PDB entry 8YL6 | electron microscopy, 3.10 A resolution | chains A and B of the 3 polymer chains in the assembly

Chain A:
Molecule: Protein EDS1
Organism: Arabidopsis thaliana
UniProtKB: Q9SU72 (EDS1C_ARATH); residues 1-623 here = UniProt positions 1-623
Chain sequence (623 residues; each row starts with the number of its first residue):
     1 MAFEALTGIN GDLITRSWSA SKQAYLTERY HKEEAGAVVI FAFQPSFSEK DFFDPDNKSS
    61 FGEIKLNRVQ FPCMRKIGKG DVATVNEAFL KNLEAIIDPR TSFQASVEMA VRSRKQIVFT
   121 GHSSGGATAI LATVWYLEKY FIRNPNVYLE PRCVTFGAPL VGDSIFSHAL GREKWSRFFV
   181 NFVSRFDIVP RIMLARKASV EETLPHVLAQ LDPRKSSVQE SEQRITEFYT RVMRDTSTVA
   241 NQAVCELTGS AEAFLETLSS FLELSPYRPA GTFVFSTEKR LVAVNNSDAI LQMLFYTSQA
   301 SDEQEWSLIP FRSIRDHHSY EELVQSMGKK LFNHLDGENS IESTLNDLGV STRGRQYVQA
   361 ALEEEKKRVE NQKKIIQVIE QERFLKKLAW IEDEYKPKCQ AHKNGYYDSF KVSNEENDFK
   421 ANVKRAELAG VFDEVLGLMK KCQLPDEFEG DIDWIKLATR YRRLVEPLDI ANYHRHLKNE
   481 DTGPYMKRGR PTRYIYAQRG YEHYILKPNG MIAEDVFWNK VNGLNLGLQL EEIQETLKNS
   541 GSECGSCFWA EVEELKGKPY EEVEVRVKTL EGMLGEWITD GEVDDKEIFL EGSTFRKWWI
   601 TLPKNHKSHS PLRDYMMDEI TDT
Unresolved in the structure: 1-3, 215-222, 509-543, 616-623
UniProt features mapped onto this chain:
  - active site: Ser-123 (Nucleophile), Asp-187 (Charge relay system), His-317 (Charge relay system)
  - modified residue: Ala-2 (N-acetylalanine)
  - mutagenesis: Leu-262 (L262P: Loss of interaction with PAD4, but no effect on dimerization or interaction with SAG101), Glu-466 (E466K: In eds1-1; loss of interaction with PAD4 and SAG101, but no effect on dimerization)

Chain B:
Molecule: Senescence-associated carboxylesterase 101
Organism: Arabidopsis thaliana
Notes: EC 3.1.1.1
UniProtKB: Q4F883 (SG101_ARATH); residues 1-537 here = UniProt positions 1-537
Chain sequence (537 residues; each row starts with the number of its first residue):
     1 MESSSSLKGS ALGKLVVTSG LLHSSWSKIL EIHNPPYSNH DPGLQVSKKK KDSGLEFQIH
    61 REEKFTLVVF SAPPICRSSS SDSTLLHVKD KENPFPFLCS ENNPSFSLHT PAFNLFTSAS
   121 TSLTYLKSEL LQTLKSEKPV IITGAALGGS VASLYTLWLL ETIEPTLKRP LCITFGSPLI
   181 GDASLQQILE NSVRNSCFLH VVSAQTRIKM DFFKPFGTFL ICFDSGCVCI EDHVAVTELL
   241 NGVHDSGLVD YSQVLNRLDQ SMLSLADSRL IPEDVIKGIE KRAEMKNLRF DMMFKKLNDM
   301 KISMAYIEWY KKKCKEVKIG YYDRFKTQLA FPSKEFDINI KNHHKSELNR FWKSVVEEVE
   361 RRPQSDASIL KRRFLFSGNN YRRMIEPLDI AEYYLEGRKE YRTTGRSHHY VMLEKWFGME
   421 SILIEKERCK KRDLSDLLTF DSCFWAEVED SLIVINQLNT TVGMRDDVRE VLTRKLVEFE
   481 GYVWEIITKR EVSPEIFLEE SSFMKWWKEY KKIKGFNSSY LTEFMNTRKY ESYGKSQ
Unresolved in the structure: 1-4, 35-53, 72-111, 537
UniProt features mapped onto this chain:
  - mutagenesis: Leu-12 (L12A: No effect on interaction with EDS1; when associated with A-21. No effect on interaction with EDS1; when associated with A-21 and A-141. Loss of interaction with EDS1; when associated with A-21 ...), Leu-21 (L21A: No effect on interaction with EDS1; when associated with A-12. No effect on interaction with EDS1; when associated with A-12 and A-141. Loss of interaction with EDS1; when associated with A-12 ...), Ile-141 (I141A: No effect on interaction with EDS1; when associated with A-12 and A-21. Loss of interaction with EDS1; when associated with A-12; A-21 and A-306), Tyr-306 (Y306A: Loss of interaction with EDS1; when associated with A-12; A-21 and A-141)

Chain A / chain B interface:
Contacting residue pairs - 48 pairs, chain A then chain B:
  Thr-238(A) / Leu-15(B)
  Asn-241(A) / Ala-11(B)
  Asn-241(A) / Lys-14(B)
  Asn-241(A) / Leu-15(B)
  Cys-245(A) / Ala-11(B)  hydrophobic
  Cys-245(A) / Leu-12(B)
  Ser-250(A) / Lys-8(B)
  Ala-251(A) / Leu-12(B)  hydrophobic
  Ala-251(A) / Glu-231(B)
  Ala-253(A) / Ser-196(B)
  Thr-257(A) / Leu-171(B)
  Leu-262(A) / Ser-19(B)
  Ser-351(A) / Leu-265(B)  hydrogen bond (side chain-backbone)
  Arg-353(A) / Ser-264(B)
  Arg-353(A) / Leu-265(B)  hydrogen bond (side chain-backbone)
  Arg-353(A) / Ala-266(B)
  Arg-353(A) / Asp-267(B)
  Gln-356(A) / Leu-7(B)
  Tyr-357(A) / Leu-7(B)  hydrogen bond (side chain-backbone)
  Tyr-357(A) / Ala-11(B)
  Ser-413(A) / Trp-309(B)
  Ser-413(A) / Lys-312(B)
  Asn-414(A) / Trp-309(B)
  Glu-415(A) / Trp-309(B)
  Phe-419(A) / Tyr-306(B)
  Phe-419(A) / Trp-309(B)
  Asn-422(A) / Ala-305(B)
  Val-423(A) / Ile-302(B)  hydrophobic
  Ala-426(A) / Asn-298(B)
  Glu-427(A) / Ile-302(B)
  Gly-430(A) / Asn-298(B)  hydrogen bond (backbone-side chain)
  Asp-433(A) / Arg-373(B)  salt bridge
  Arg-475(A) / Asp-436(B)
  Leu-477(A) / Asp-433(B)
  Leu-477(A) / Asp-436(B)
  Glu-480(A) / Lys-426(B)
  Glu-480(A) / Glu-427(B)
  Glu-480(A) / Arg-428(B)  salt bridge
  Glu-480(A) / Arg-432(B)  salt bridge
  Asp-481(A) / Arg-383(B)  salt bridge
  Asp-481(A) / Ile-424(B)
  Asp-481(A) / Phe-440(B)
  Thr-482(A) / Phe-376(B)
  Pro-484(A) / Glu-425(B)
  Lys-487(A) / Glu-425(B)
  Arg-488(A) / Leu-423(B)
  Arg-488(A) / Ile-424(B)
  Arg-490(A) / Arg-372(B)  hydrogen bond (backbone-side chain)
Also at the interface, not in a pair above, chain A (43 interface residues in all): Ser-237, Gln-242, Val-244, Phe-254, Tyr-296, Gln-299, Ala-300, Val-412, Ala-429, His-476, Asn-479, Gly-489
Also at the interface, not in a pair above, chain B (40 interface residues in all): Ser-10, Thr-18, Leu-263, Phe-417, Leu-434, Leu-437

Summary:
43 residues of chain A and 40 residues of chain B are in contact, with 5 hydrogen bonds and 4 salt bridges.
Polar contacts include Asp-433(A)/Arg-373(B), Glu-480(A)/Arg-428(B) and Glu-480(A)/Arg-432(B).
Here chain A is Protein EDS1 and chain B is Senescence-associated carboxylesterase 101, both from Arabidopsis
thaliana. Entry 8YL6 (EDS1-SAG101-NRG1A L134E heterotrimer) was determined by electron microscopy, deposited
together with 8YL7.
